PDB entry 3MFE | X-ray diffraction, 2.60 A resolution | chains T and S of the 28 polymer chains in the assembly

== Chain T ==
Name: Proteasome subunit beta
Source organism: Mycobacterium tuberculosis
Notes: EC 3.4.25.1
Reference sequence: O33245 (PSB_MYCTU); residues 302-534 here correspond to UniProt positions 59-291 (UniProt number = residue number - 243)
Chain sequence (240 residues; row label = number of the first residue in the row):
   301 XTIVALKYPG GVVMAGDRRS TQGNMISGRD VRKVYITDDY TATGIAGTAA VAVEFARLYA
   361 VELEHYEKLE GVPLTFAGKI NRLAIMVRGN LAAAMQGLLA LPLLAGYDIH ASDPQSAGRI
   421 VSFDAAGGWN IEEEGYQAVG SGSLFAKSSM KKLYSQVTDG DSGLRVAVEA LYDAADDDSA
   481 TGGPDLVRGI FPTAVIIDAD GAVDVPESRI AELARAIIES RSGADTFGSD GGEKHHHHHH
Not modelled in the structure: 523-540
Construct notes: amidation (301); expression tag (535-540)
Modified / non-standard residues: OZT ((4S,5R)-5-methyl-2-oxo-1,3-oxazolidine-4-carboxylic acid) at position 301

== Chain S ==
Name: Proteasome subunit alpha
Source organism: Mycobacterium tuberculosis
Notes: EC 3.4.25.1
Reference sequence: O33244 (PSA_MYCTU); numbering as in UniProt (aligned over 10-248)
Chain sequence (240 residues; numbered 9 to 248; the number before each row is that of its first residue):
     9 MEQAMRERSE LARKGIARAK SVVALAYAGG VLFVAENPSR SLQKISELYD RVGFAAAGKF
    69 NEFDNLRRGG IQFADTRGYA YDRRDVTGRQ LANVYAQTLG TIFTEQAKPY EVELCVAEVA
   129 HYGETKRPEL YRITYDGSIA DEPHFVVMGG TTEPIANALK ESYAENASLT DALRIAVAAL
   189 RAGSADTSGG DQPTLGVASL EVAVLDANRP RRAFRRITGS ALQALLVDQE SPQSDGESSG
Not modelled in the structure: 193-204, 236-248
Construct notes: initiating methionine (9)

== How chain T and chain S interact ==
Residue-residue contacts - 23 pairs, chain T then chain S:
  E354(T) - Y87(S)
  R357(T) - G86(S)
  R357(T) - Y87(S)  hydrogen bond (side chain-backbone)
  R357(T) - Y89(S)
  L358(T) - Y87(S)
  E364(T) - D58(S)
  E364(T) - R91(S)  salt bridge
  E364(T) - R219(S)  salt bridge
  E364(T) - R220(S)  salt bridge
  H365(T) - I79(S)
  H365(T) - Q80(S)
  H365(T) - D83(S)  salt bridge
  E367(T) - R220(S)  salt bridge
  K368(T) - E55(S)
  K368(T) - L56(S)  hydrogen bond (side chain-backbone)
  K368(T) - Y57(S)
  K368(T) - R75(S)  hydrogen bond (backbone-side chain)
  K368(T) - I79(S)
  K368(T) - D83(S)  salt bridge
  L369(T) - R75(S)  hydrogen bond (backbone-side chain)
  L369(T) - R76(S)
  L369(T) - I79(S)  hydrophobic
  E370(T) - R76(S)  salt bridge
Interface residues without a listed pair, chain T (10 interface residues in all): V361
Interface residues without a listed pair, chain S (17 interface residues in all): S54, A88

== In short ==
The interface between chain T and chain S involves 10 residues on one side and 17 on the other, with 4
hydrogen bonds and 7 salt bridges. Among the polar pairs are E364(T)-R91(S), E364(T)-R219(S) and
E364(T)-R220(S).
Chain T is Proteasome subunit beta and chain S is Proteasome subunit alpha, both from Mycobacterium
tuberculosis; the structure, Crystal Structure of Mycobacterium Tuberculosis Proteasome open-gate mutant with
H0 movement, was determined by X-ray diffraction, deposited together with 3MI0 and 3MKA.
